6VQB - chains A and H of the 16 polymer chains in the assembly; structure by electron microscopy, 3.60 A resolution.

== Chain A ==
Name: ATPase H+-transporting V1 subunit A
Source organism: Rattus norvegicus
Reference sequence: D4A133 (D4A133_RAT); numbering as in UniProt (aligned over 1-617)
Amino-acid sequence (617 residues; numbered 1 to 617; the number before each row is that of its first residue):
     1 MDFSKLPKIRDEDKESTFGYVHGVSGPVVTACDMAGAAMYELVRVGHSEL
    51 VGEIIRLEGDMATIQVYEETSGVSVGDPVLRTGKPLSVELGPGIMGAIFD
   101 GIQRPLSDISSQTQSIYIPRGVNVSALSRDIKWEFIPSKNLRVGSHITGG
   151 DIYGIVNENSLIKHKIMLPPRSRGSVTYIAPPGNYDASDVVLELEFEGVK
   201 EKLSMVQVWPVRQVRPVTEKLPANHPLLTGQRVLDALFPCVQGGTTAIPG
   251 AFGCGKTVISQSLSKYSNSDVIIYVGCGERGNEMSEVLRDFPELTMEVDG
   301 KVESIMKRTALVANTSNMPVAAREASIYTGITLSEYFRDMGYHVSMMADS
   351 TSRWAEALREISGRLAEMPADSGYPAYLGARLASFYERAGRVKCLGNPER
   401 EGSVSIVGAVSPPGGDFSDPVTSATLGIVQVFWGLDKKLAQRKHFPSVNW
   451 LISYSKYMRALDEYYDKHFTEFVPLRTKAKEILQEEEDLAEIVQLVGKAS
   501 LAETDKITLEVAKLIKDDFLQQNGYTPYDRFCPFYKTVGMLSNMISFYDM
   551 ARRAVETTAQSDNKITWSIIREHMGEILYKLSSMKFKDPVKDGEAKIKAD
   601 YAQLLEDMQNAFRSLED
Disordered / not traced: 1-16, 617
Small-molecule neighbours: ADP (adenosine-5'-diphosphate): Gln231, Ala251, Phe252, Gly253, Cys254, Gly255, Lys256, Thr257, Val258, Phe445, Pro446, Gln522, Asn523, Gly524, Tyr525

== Chain H ==
Name: ATPase H+-transporting V1 subunit D
Source organism: Rattus norvegicus
Reference sequence: Q6P503 (Q6P503_RAT); numbering as in UniProt (aligned over 1-247)
Amino-acid sequence (247 residues; each row starts with the number of its first residue):
     1 MSGKDRIEIFPSRMAQTIMKARLKGAQTGRNLLKKKSDALTLRFRQILKK
    51 IIETKMLMGEVMREAAFSLAEAKFTAGDFSTTVIQNVNKAQVKIRAKKDN
   101 VAGVTLPVFEHYHEGTDSYELTGLARGGEQLAKLKRNYAKAVELLVELAS
   151 LQTSFVTLDEAIKITNRRVNAIEHVIIPRIERTLAYIITELDEREREEFY
   201 RLKKIQEKKKIIKEKSEKDLERRRAAGEVMEPANLLAEEKDEDLLFE
Disordered / not traced: 1-3, 49-153, 218-247

== Interface between chain A and chain H ==
Pairs across the interface (19):
  Ala366(A) - Lys208(H)  hydrogen bond (backbone-side chain)
  Met368(A) - Arg201(H)
  Met368(A) - Ile205(H)  hydrophobic
  Pro369(A) - Tyr200(H)  hydrophobic
  Pro369(A) - Arg201(H)
  Ala370(A) - Glu197(H)
  Ala370(A) - Arg201(H)
  Asp371(A) - Arg194(H)  salt bridge
  Asp371(A) - Glu197(H)
  Ser372(A) - Arg194(H)  hydrogen bond
  Ser372(A) - Glu197(H)  hydrogen bond (backbone-side chain)
  Asp416(A) - Tyr186(H)  hydrogen bond
  Asp436(A) - Lys4(H)  salt bridge
  Lys438(A) - Asp5(H)  salt bridge
  Gln494(A) - Val175(H)
  Leu495(A) - Arg167(H)
  Leu495(A) - Ala171(H)  hydrophobic
  Val496(A) - Arg167(H)  hydrogen bond (backbone-side chain)
  Gly497(A) - Arg167(H)
Also at the interface, not in a pair above, chain A (16 interface residues in all): Gly373, Ser418, Ala499
Also at the interface, not in a pair above, chain H (16 interface residues in all): Arg6, Ile176, Arg179, Glu190

== Summary ==
Chain A and chain H each contribute 16 residues to their interface, with 5 hydrogen bonds and 3 salt bridges.
Among the polar pairs are Asp371(A)-Arg194(H), Asp436(A)-Lys4(H) and Lys438(A)-Asp5(H). Ligands of chain A:
ADP.
Chain A is ATPase H+-transporting V1 subunit A and chain H is ATPase H+-transporting V1 subunit D, both from
Rattus norvegicus; the structure, Mammalian V-ATPase from rat brain soluble V1 region rotational state 2 with
SidK and ADP (from ..., was determined by electron microscopy together with 6VQ9, 6VQA, 6VQI, 6VQJ and 6VQK
from the same study.
